PDB entry 3B6J | X-ray diffraction, 2.05 A resolution | chains A and B

Chain A (and B):
Name: Flavoprotein wrbA
Source organism: Escherichia coli
Notes: chain B of this document is another copy of the same molecule, construct and numbering; everything in this record applies to it too
UniProt: P0A8G6 (WRBA_ECOLI); residue numbers follow UniProt; this construct covers 1-198
Sequence (198 residues; row label = number of the first residue in the row):
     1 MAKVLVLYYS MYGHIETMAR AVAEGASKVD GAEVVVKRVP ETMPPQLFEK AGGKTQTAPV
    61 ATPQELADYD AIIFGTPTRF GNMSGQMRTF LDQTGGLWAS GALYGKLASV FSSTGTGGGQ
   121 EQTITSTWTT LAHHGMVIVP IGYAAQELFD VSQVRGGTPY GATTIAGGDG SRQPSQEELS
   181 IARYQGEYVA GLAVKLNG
Unresolved in the structure: 1
Small-molecule neighbours:
  - FMN (flavin mononucleotide): S10, M11, Y12, G13, H14, I15, E16, P77, T78, R79, F80, G81, S113, T114, G115, T116, G117, G118, Y143, A166
  - NAD (nicotinamide-adenine-dinucleotide), molecule 1: M11, Y12, H14, T42, M43, A51, G52, R79, Q86, G168, D169, G170
  - NAD, molecule 2: T89, D92, Q93, G95
Swiss-Prot annotation at these positions:
  - binding site (FMN): S10 to I15, T78 to F80, S113 to G118, H133
  - binding site (NAD(+)): Y12, A51, D169
  - binding site (substrate): W98
  - modified residue: K50 (N6-acetyllysine)
What the authors report for this chain:
  - binding site for NAD: Y12
  - binding site for polyethylene glycol (n=34): W98, H133

How chain A and chain B interact:
Pairs across the interface - 51 pairs, chain A then chain B:
  W98(A) - Y143(B)
  W98(A) - F149(B)  hydrophobic
  Y104(A) - I141(B)  hydrogen bond (side chain-backbone)
  Y104(A) - G142(B)
  Y104(A) - A144(B)
  Y104(A) - Y184(B)  hydrogen bond
  Y104(A) - Y188(B)  hydrophobic
  G105(A) - Y188(B)
  W128(A) - A132(B)  hydrophobic
  W128(A) - I138(B)  hydrophobic
  T129(A) - Y160(B)
  A132(A) - W128(B)  hydrophobic
  A132(A) - P140(B)  hydrophobic
  A132(A) - G142(B)
  A132(A) - P159(B)
  A132(A) - Y160(B)  hydrophobic
  H133(A) - Y143(B)
  H133(A) - P159(B)
  H133(A) - Y160(B)  hydrogen bond
  G135(A) - G142(B)
  G135(A) - Y188(B)
  M136(A) - P140(B)
  V137(A) - V137(B)  hydrophobic
  V137(A) - I138(B)
  V137(A) - Y188(B)
  V137(A) - L192(B)  hydrophobic
  I138(A) - V137(B)
  I138(A) - I138(B)  hydrogen bond (backbone-backbone)
  P140(A) - A132(B)  hydrophobic
  P140(A) - M136(B)
  I141(A) - Y104(B)  hydrogen bond (backbone-side chain)
  G142(A) - A132(B)
  G142(A) - H133(B)
  G142(A) - G135(B)
  Y143(A) - W98(B)
  Y143(A) - H133(B)  hydrogen bond
  A144(A) - Y104(B)
  F149(A) - W98(B)  hydrophobic
  P159(A) - A132(B)
  P159(A) - H133(B)
  Y160(A) - T129(B)
  Y160(A) - A132(B)  hydrophobic
  Y160(A) - H133(B)  hydrogen bond
  Y184(A) - Y104(B)  hydrogen bond
  Y188(A) - Y104(B)
  Y188(A) - G105(B)
  Y188(A) - V137(B)
  L192(A) - V137(B)  hydrophobic
  L192(A) - L196(B)  hydrophobic
  L196(A) - L192(B)  hydrophobic
  L196(A) - L196(B)  hydrophobic
Interface residues without a listed pair, chain A (24 interface residues in all): K195
Interface residues without a listed pair, chain B (24 interface residues in all): K195

In short:
The chain A/chain B interface involves 24 residues from each chain; the contacts include 8 hydrogen bonds.
Among the polar pairs are Y104(A)-I141(B), Y104(A)-Y184(B) and H133(A)-Y160(B). Chain A binds flavin
mononucleotide and NAD. From the paper: a binding site for polyethylene glycol (n=34) at W98(A) and H133(A); a
binding site for NAD at Y12(A).
Both chains are Flavoprotein wrbA (Escherichia coli). Entry 3B6J (WrbA from Escherichia coli, NADH complex)
was determined by X-ray diffraction (same publication as 3B6I, 3B6K and 3B6M).
